PDB entry 4CPP | X-ray diffraction, 2.11 A resolution | chain A

# Chain A
Protein: Cytochrome P450-cam
Source organism: Pseudomonas putida
Notes: EC 1.14.15.1
Reference sequence: P00183 (CPXA_PSEPU); numbering as in UniProt (aligned over 1-414)
Amino-acid sequence (414 residues; each row starts with the number of its first residue):
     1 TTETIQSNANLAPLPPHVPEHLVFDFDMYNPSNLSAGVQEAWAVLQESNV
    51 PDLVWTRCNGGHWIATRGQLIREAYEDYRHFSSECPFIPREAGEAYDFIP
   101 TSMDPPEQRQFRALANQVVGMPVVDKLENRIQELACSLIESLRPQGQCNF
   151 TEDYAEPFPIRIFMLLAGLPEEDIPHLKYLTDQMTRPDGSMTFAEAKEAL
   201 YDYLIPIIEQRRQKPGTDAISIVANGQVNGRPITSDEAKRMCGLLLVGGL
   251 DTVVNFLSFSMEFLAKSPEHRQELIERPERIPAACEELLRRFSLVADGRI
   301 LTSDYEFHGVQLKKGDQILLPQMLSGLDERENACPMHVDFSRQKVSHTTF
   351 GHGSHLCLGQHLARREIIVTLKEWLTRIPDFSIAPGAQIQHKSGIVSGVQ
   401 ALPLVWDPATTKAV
Not modelled in the structure: 1-9
Bound ions: heme Fe near C357 (its only coordinating residue here)
Small-molecule neighbours:
  - adamantane (ADM): F87, Y96, T101, T185, L244, V247, G248, T252, V295, D297, I395, V396
  - heme (HEM): Y75, P100, T101, Q108, R112, V119, F163, L244, L245, G248, G249, T252, V253, F256, L294, V295, D297, R299, Q322, T349, F350, G351, S354, H355, L356, C357, L358, G359, L362, A363

# Summary
Ligands of chain A: heme and adamantane.
Chain A is Cytochrome P450-cam (Pseudomonas putida); the structure, Crystal structures of cytochrome P450-cam
complexed with camphane, thiocamphor, and adamantane: factors controlling P450 substrate hydroxylation, was
determined by X-ray diffraction together with 6CPP and 8CPP from the same study.
